Entry 8WMO (X-ray diffraction, 2.89 A resolution); this record covers chains A and F of the 6 polymer chains in the assembly.

# Chain A
Protein: Detyrosinated tubulin alpha-1B chain
Organism: Sus scrofa
UniProt: Q2XVP4 (TBA1B_PIG); numbering as in UniProt (aligned over 1-440)
Chain sequence (440 residues; each row starts with the number of its first residue):
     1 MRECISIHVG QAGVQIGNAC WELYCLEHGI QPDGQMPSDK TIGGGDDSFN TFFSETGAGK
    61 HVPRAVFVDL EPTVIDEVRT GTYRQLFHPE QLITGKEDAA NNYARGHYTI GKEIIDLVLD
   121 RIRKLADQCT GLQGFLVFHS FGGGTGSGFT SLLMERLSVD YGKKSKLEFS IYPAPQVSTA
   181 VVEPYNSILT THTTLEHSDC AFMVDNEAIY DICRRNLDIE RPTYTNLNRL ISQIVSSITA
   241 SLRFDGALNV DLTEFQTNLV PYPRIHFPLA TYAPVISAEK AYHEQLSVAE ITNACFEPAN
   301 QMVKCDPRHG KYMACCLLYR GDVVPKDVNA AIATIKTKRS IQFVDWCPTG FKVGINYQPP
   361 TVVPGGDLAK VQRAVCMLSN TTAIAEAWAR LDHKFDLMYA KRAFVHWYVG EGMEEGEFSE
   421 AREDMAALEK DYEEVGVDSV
Not modelled in the structure: 273, 280-282, 438-440
Residues lining bound ligands:
  - GTP (guanosine-5'-triphosphate): Gly10, Gln11, Ala12, Gln15, Ile16, Asp69, Asp98, Ala99, Ala100, Asn101, Ser140, Gly142, Gly143, Gly144, Thr145, Gly146, Ile171, Pro173, Val177, Ser178, Thr179, Glu183, Asn206, Tyr224, Asn228, Ile231
  - WIW ((5S,5AR,8AR,9R)-5-pyrimidin-2-ylsulfanyl-9-(3,4,5-trimethoxyphenyl)-5A,6,8A,9-tetrahydro-5H-[2]benzofuro[5,6-f][1,3]benzodioxol-8-one): Asn101, Ser178, Thr179, Ala180, Val181, Glu183
UniProt features mapped onto this chain:
  - motif: Met1 to Cys4 (MREC motif)
  - active site: Glu254
  - binding site (GTP): Gly10, Gln11, Ala12, Gln15, Glu71, Ala99, Ser140, Gly143, Gly144, Thr145, Gly146, Thr179, Glu183, Asn206, Tyr224, Asn228, Leu252
  - binding site (Mg(2+)): Glu71
  - modified residue: Lys40 (N6,N6,N6-trimethyllysine), Ser48 (Phosphoserine), Ser232 (Phosphoserine), Tyr282 (3'-nitrotyrosine), Arg339 (Omega-N-methylarginine), Ser439 (Phosphoserine)
  - cross-link (Glycyl lysine isopeptide (Lys-Gly)): Lys326 (interchain with G-Cter in ubiquitin), Lys370 (interchain with G-Cter in ubiquitin)

# Chain F
Protein: Tubulin--tyrosine ligase
Organism: Gallus gallus
Notes: EC 6.3.2.25
UniProt: A0A8C9FGJ1 (A0A8C9FGJ1_PAVCR); residues 1-378 here = UniProt positions 1-378
Chain sequence (381 residues; each row starts with the number of its first residue):
     1 MYTFVVRDEN SSVYAEVSRL LLATGQWKRL RKDNPRFNLM LGERNRLPFG RLGHEPGLVQ
    61 LVNYYRGADK LCRKASLVKL IKTSPELSES CTWFPESYVI YPTNLKTPVA PAQNGIRHLI
   121 NNTRTDEREV FLAAYNRRRE GREGNVWIAK SSAGAKGEGI LISSEASELL DFIDEQGQVH
   181 VIQKYLEKPL LLEPGHRKFD IRSWVLVDHL YNIYLYREGV LRTSSEPYNS ANFQDKTCHL
   241 TNHCIQKEYS KNYGRYEEGN EMFFEEFNQY LMDALNTTLE NSILLQIKHI IRSCLMCIEP
   301 AISTKHLHYQ SFQLFGFDFM VDEELKVWLI EVNGAPACAQ KLYAELCQGI VDVAISSVFP
   361 LADTGQKTSQ PTSIFIKLHH H
Not modelled in the structure: 90, 102-125, 142-144, 150-161, 168-170, 225, 233-235, 248-253, 362-371, 381
Construct notes: expression tag (379-381)
Residues lining bound ligands: AMP-PCP (ACP; phosphomethylphosphonic acid adenylate ester): Ile148, Gln183, Lys184, Tyr185, Leu186, Lys198, Asp200, Arg202, Arg222, His239, Leu240, Thr241, Asn242, Asp318, Met320, Ile330, Glu331, Asn333

# Interface between chain A and chain F
Residue-residue contacts - 16 pairs, chain A then chain F:
  Pro175(A) with Pro56(F), hydrophobic
  Gln176(A) with Pro56(F)
  Glu207(A) with Gly53(F); His54(F), salt bridge
  Glu297(A) with His306(F)
  Lys304(A) with His54(F)
  Asp306(A) with Arg66(F); Leu307(F)
  His309(A) with Arg66(F), hydrogen bond (side chain-backbone); Ala301(F), hydrogen bond (side chain-backbone)
  Ser340(A) with Pro300(F); Ala301(F)
  Glu386(A) with Arg66(F), salt bridge
  Arg390(A) with Gly50(F); His54(F), hydrogen bond
  His393(A) with Arg51(F)
Interface residues without a listed pair, chain A (15 interface residues in all): Pro298, Ala299, Cys305, Lys338
Interface residues without a listed pair, chain F (13 interface residues in all): Gly67, Ile302, His308

# Summary
15 residues of chain A and 13 residues of chain F are in contact; the contacts include 3 hydrogen bonds and 2
salt bridges. Among the polar pairs are Glu207(A)-His54(F), Glu386(A)-Arg66(F) and His309(A)-Arg66(F). Bound
to chain A: GTP and compound WIW.
Chain A is Detyrosinated tubulin alpha-1B chain (Sus scrofa) and chain F is Tubulin--tyrosine ligase (Gallus
gallus); the structure, Crystal structure analysis of tubulin and heterocyclic podophyllotoxins complex for
anticancer agents, was determined by X-ray diffraction.
